PDB entry 8UDK | X-ray diffraction, 3.43 A resolution | chains B and C of the 7 polymer chains in the assembly

Chain B (and C):
Name: DNA polymerase subunit gamma-2, mitochondrial
Organism: Homo sapiens
Notes: EC 2.7.7.7; chain C of this document is another copy of the same molecule, construct and numbering; everything in this record applies to it too
Reference sequence: Q9UHN1 (DPOG2_HUMAN); residues 1-485 here = UniProt positions 1-485
Amino-acid sequence (485 residues; row label = number of the first residue in the row):
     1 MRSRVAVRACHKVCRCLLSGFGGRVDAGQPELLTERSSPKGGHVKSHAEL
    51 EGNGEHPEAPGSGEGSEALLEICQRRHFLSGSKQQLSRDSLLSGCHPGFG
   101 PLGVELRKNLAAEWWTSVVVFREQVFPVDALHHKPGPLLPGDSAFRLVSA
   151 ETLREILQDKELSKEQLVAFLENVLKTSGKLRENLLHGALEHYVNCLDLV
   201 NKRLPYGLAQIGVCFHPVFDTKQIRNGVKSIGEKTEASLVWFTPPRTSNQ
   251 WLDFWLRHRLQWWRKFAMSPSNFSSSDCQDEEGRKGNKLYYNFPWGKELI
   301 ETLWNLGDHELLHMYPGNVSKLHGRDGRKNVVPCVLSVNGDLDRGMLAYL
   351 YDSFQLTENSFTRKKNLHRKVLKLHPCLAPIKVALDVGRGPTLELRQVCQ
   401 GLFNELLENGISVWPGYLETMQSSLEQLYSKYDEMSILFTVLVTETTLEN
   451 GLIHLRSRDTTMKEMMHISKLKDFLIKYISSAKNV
Not modelled in the structure: 1-63, 138-180, 220-226, 358-360 (chain C: 1-66, 138-179, 223-226, 362-366, 431)
UniProt features mapped onto this chain:
  - modified residue: Ser38 (Phosphoserine)
  - natural variant: Arg182 (R182W: In MTDPS16), Gly416 (G416A: No functional deficit), Asp433 (D433Y: In MTDPS16B), Gly451 (G451E: In PEOA4)

How chain B and chain C interact:
Contacting residue pairs (63):
  His77(B) with Asn195(C), hydrogen bond (side chain-backbone); Asp198(C), salt bridge; Leu199(C)
  Ser80(B) with His192(C); Asn195(C)
  His96(B) with Leu131(C)
  Pro97(B) with Leu131(C)
  Gly98(B) with Asp129(C)
  Phe99(B) with Asp129(C); His192(C)
  Pro101(B) with Phe126(C), hydrophobic; Pro127(C); Cys196(C), hydrophobic; Leu199(C), hydrophobic
  Val104(B) with Pro127(C), hydrophobic; Asp129(C)
  Glu105(B) with Pro127(C)
  Arg107(B) with Asp129(C), salt bridge
  Val120(B) with Leu407(C)
  Phe121(B) with Leu407(C), hydrophobic; Glu408(C)
  Glu123(B) with Gln400(C), hydrogen bond; Phe403(C); Pro415(C); Tyr417(C); Leu418(C)
  Pro127(B) with Pro101(C); Glu105(C)
  Asp129(B) with Phe99(C), hydrogen bond (side chain-backbone); Val104(C); Arg107(C), salt bridge
  Leu131(B) with His96(C); Pro97(C); Glu233(C)
  His132(B) with Val213(C); Phe215(C); Glu233(C), hydrogen bond (backbone-side chain)
  His133(B) with Ile231(C), hydrogen bond (side chain-backbone); Glu233(C), salt bridge
  Pro137(B) with Lys229(C); Ser230(C), hydrogen bond (backbone-side chain)
  His192(B) with Ser80(C)
  Asn195(B) with His77(C), hydrogen bond (backbone-side chain); Ser80(C); Gly81(C)
  Asp198(B) with His77(C)
  Leu199(B) with His77(C); Pro101(C), hydrophobic; Trp414(C)
  Asn201(B) with Glu419(C), hydrogen bond; Gln422(C)
  Arg203(B) with Leu418(C); Glu419(C), salt bridge
  Val213(B) with His132(C)
  Phe215(B) with His132(C)
  Ile231(B) with His133(C), hydrogen bond (backbone-side chain)
  Glu233(B) with Leu131(C); His132(C), hydrogen bond (side chain-backbone); His133(C), salt bridge
  Leu407(B) with Val120(C)
  Trp414(B) with Leu199(C)
  Leu418(B) with Glu123(C)
  Glu419(B) with Asn201(C), hydrogen bond
Also at the interface, not in a pair above, chain B (41 interface residues in all): Lys108, Trp115, Phe126, Val128, Cys196, Arg325, Pro415, Gln422
Also at the interface, not in a pair above, chain C (44 interface residues in all): Gly98, Lys108, Trp115, Val128

Overview:
Chain B and chain C form an interface of 41 and 44 residues respectively; the contacts include 11 hydrogen
bonds and 6 salt bridges. Polar contacts include His77(B)-Asp198(C), Arg107(B)-Asp129(C) and
His133(B)-Glu233(C).
Chain B and chain C are both DNA polymerase subunit gamma-2, mitochondrial (Homo sapiens); the structure,
Human Mitochondrial DNA Polymerase gamma R853A Ternary Complex, was determined by X-ray diffraction, deposited
together with 8UDL.
